PDB entry 9JWB | electron microscopy, 2.80 A resolution | chains A and B of the 15 polymer chains in the assembly

== Chain A (and B) ==
Name: Major capsid protein
From: Anabaena phage A-4L
Notes: chain B of this document is another copy of the same molecule, construct and numbering; everything in this record applies to it too
UniProt: A0A059PY92 (A0A059PY92_9CAUD); numbering as in UniProt (aligned over 1-354)
Chain sequence (354 residues; numbered 1 to 354; the number before each row is that of its first residue):
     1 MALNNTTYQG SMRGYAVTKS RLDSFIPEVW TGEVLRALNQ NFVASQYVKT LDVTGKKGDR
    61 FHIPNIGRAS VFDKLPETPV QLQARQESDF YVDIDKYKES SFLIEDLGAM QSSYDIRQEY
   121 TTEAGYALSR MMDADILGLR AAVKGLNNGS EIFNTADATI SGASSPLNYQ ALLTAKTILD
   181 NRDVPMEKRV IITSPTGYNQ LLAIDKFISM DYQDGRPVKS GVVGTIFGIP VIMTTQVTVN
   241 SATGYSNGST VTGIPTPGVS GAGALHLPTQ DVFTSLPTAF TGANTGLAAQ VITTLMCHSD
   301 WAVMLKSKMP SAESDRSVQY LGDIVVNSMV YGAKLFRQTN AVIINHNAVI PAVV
Not modelled in the structure: 1, 354 (chain B: 1)

== Chain A / chain B interface ==
Pairs across the interface (45):
  Lys-57(A) / Met-110(B)  hydrogen bond (side chain-backbone)
  Lys-57(A) / Gln-111(B)
  Lys-57(A) / Ser-112(B)
  Lys-57(A) / Ser-113(B)
  Gly-58(A) / Gln-111(B)  hydrogen bond (backbone-backbone)
  Asp-59(A) / Gln-111(B)
  Pro-64(A) / Ser-24(B)
  Pro-64(A) / Phe-25(B)  hydrophobic
  Asn-65(A) / Phe-25(B)
  Ile-66(A) / Phe-25(B)  hydrophobic
  Glu-77(A) / Gln-9(B)  hydrogen bond (backbone-side chain)
  Thr-78(A) / Arg-13(B)
  Pro-79(A) / Gln-9(B)
  Pro-79(A) / Gly-10(B)
  Pro-79(A) / Ser-11(B)
  Pro-79(A) / Arg-13(B)  hydrogen bond (backbone-side chain)
  Val-80(A) / Arg-13(B)
  Gln-81(A) / Arg-13(B)
  Leu-82(A) / Met-12(B)  hydrophobic
  Leu-82(A) / Arg-13(B)  hydrogen bond (backbone-backbone)
  Leu-82(A) / Gly-14(B)
  Leu-82(A) / Tyr-15(B)  hydrogen bond (backbone-backbone)
  Gln-83(A) / Tyr-15(B)
  Gln-83(A) / Val-17(B)
  Ala-84(A) / Tyr-15(B)  hydrophobic
  Ala-84(A) / Ala-16(B)
  Ala-84(A) / Val-17(B)
  Ala-84(A) / Arg-21(B)
  Arg-85(A) / Arg-21(B)
  Gln-86(A) / Ser-20(B)  hydrogen bond (side chain-backbone)
  Gln-86(A) / Arg-21(B)
  Glu-87(A) / Ser-24(B)  hydrogen bond (backbone-side chain)
  Ser-88(A) / Ser-24(B)
  Asp-89(A) / Ser-24(B)
  Ile-94(A) / Gln-111(B)
  Tyr-97(A) / Leu-321(B)
  Glu-313(A) / Arg-316(B)  salt bridge
  Glu-313(A) / Val-318(B)
  Glu-313(A) / Leu-321(B)
  Asp-315(A) / Arg-316(B)
  Asp-315(A) / Val-318(B)
  Ile-324(A) / Val-318(B)  hydrophobic
  Ile-324(A) / Gln-319(B)
  Val-326(A) / Val-318(B)
  Val-330(A) / Leu-107(B)  hydrophobic
Also at the interface, not in a pair above, chain A (28 interface residues in all): Lys-308, Ser-328
Also at the interface, not in a pair above, chain B (25 interface residues in all): Asp-23, Asp-106, Ala-109

== Overview ==
28 residues of chain A face 25 of chain B across their interface, with 8 hydrogen bonds and 1 salt bridge.
Polar pairs include Glu-313(A)/Arg-316(B), Lys-57(A)/Met-110(B) and Glu-77(A)/Gln-9(B).
Chain A and chain B are both Major capsid protein (Anabaena phage A-4L); the structure, Cyanophage A4 capsid
asymmetric unit, was determined by electron microscopy, deposited together with 9K09, 9K2V and 9K3A.
